Entry 9BUD (electron microscopy, 2.50 A resolution); this record covers chains P and R of the 6 polymer chains in the assembly.

[Chain P]
Protein: Cagrilintide
Amino-acid sequence (39 residues; each row starts with the number of its first residue; numbering starts at 0):
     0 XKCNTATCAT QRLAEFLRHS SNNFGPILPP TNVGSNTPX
Cystine bridges: Cys2-Cys7
Covalently attached groups: icosanedioic acid (A1B90) linked to GGL_0
Modified / non-standard residues: GGL (gamma-L-glutamic acid) at position 0; NH2 (amino group) at position 38
Reported in the primary citation:
  - conformationally variable residues (side-chain flip): Glu14

[Chain R]
Protein: Calcitonin receptor
From: Homo sapiens
Reference sequence: P30988 (CALCR_HUMAN); residues 25-474 here = UniProt positions 25-474
Amino-acid sequence (462 residues; row label = number of the first residue in the row):
    22 GPAAFSNQTY PTIEPKPFLY VVGRKKMMDA QYKCYDRMQQ LPAYQGEGPY CNRTWDGWLC
    82 WDDTPAGVLS YQFCPDYFPD FDPSEKVTKY CDEKGVWFKH PENNRTWSNY TMCNAFTPEK
   142 LKNAYVLYYL AIVGHSLSIF TLVISLGIFV FFRSLGCQRV TLHKNMFLTY ILNSMIIIIH
   202 LVEVVPNGEL VRRDPVSCKI LHFFHQYMMA CNYFWMLCEG IYLHTLIVVA VFTEKQRLRW
   262 YYLLGWGFPL VPTTIHAITR AVYFNDNCWL SVETHLLYII HGPVMAALVV NFFFLLNIVR
   322 VLVTKMRETH EAESHMYLKA VKATMILVPL LGIQFVVFPW RPSNKMLGKI YDYVMHSLIH
   382 FQGFFVATIY CFCNNEVQTT VKRQWAQFKI QWNQRWGRRP SNRSARAAAA AAEAGDIPIY
   442 ICHQELRNEP ANNQGEESAE IIPLNIIEQE SSAPAGLEVL FQ
Not modelled in the structure: 22-38, 62-70, 414-483
Cystine bridges: Cys55-Cys81, Cys72-Cys112, Cys95-Cys134, Cys219-Cys289
Construct notes: expression tag (22-24, 475-483)
Curated features (UniProtKB/Swiss-Prot):
  - glycosylation (N-linked (GlcNAc...) asparagine): Asn28, Asn73, Asn125, Asn130
  - natural variant: Leu447 (L447P: Probable protective factor against osteoporosis)
Reported in the primary citation:
  - conformationally variable residues (loop rearrangement, side-chain flip): Asn135 to Thr138

[How chain P and chain R interact]
Contacting residue pairs (61; chain P residue first):
  GGL_0(P) - Glu294(R)
  GGL_0(P) - Thr295(R)
  Lys1(P) - Val293(R)
  Lys1(P) - Glu294(R)  salt bridge
  Lys1(P) - Tyr299(R)  hydrogen bond (backbone-side chain)
  Cys2(P) - Val293(R)  hydrogen bond (backbone-backbone)
  Cys2(P) - Tyr299(R)
  Cys2(P) - His302(R)
  Asn3(P) - Tyr299(R)
  Thr4(P) - Tyr299(R)
  Ala5(P) - Phe356(R)
  Ala5(P) - Ile380(R)
  Thr6(P) - Met230(R)
  Thr6(P) - Tyr234(R)
  Thr6(P) - His302(R)
  Thr6(P) - Met306(R)
  Thr6(P) - Phe356(R)
  Cys7(P) - His302(R)  hydrogen bond
  Ala8(P) - Met376(R)  hydrophobic
  Thr9(P) - His381(R)
  Gln10(P) - Gln227(R)
  Gln10(P) - Met230(R)
  Gln10(P) - Val293(R)
  Gln10(P) - His302(R)
  Leu12(P) - His377(R)
  Glu14(P) - Leu291(R)
  Phe15(P) - Ala136(R)
  Phe15(P) - Phe137(R)  hydrophobic
  Phe15(P) - Ala145(R)  hydrophobic
  Leu16(P) - Ala145(R)  hydrophobic
  Leu16(P) - Tyr146(R)  hydrophobic
  Leu16(P) - Tyr149(R)  hydrophobic
  Arg17(P) - Val212(R)
  Arg17(P) - Leu291(R)  hydrogen bond (side chain-backbone)
  His18(P) - Pro100(R)
  His18(P) - Phe137(R)
  Ser19(P) - Phe137(R)
  Ser19(P) - Leu142(R)
  Asn22(P) - Arg213(R)  hydrogen bond (backbone-side chain)
  Phe23(P) - Arg213(R)  hydrogen bond (backbone-side chain)
  Gly24(P) - Arg213(R)  hydrogen bond (backbone-side chain)
  Pro25(P) - Arg213(R)
  Pro29(P) - Asp101(R)
  Thr30(P) - Trp79(R)
  Thr30(P) - Phe99(R)
  Thr30(P) - Asp101(R)  hydrogen bond (backbone-side chain)
  Thr30(P) - Phe102(R)
  Asn31(P) - Trp79(R)
  Val32(P) - Phe102(R)  hydrophobic
  Val32(P) - Trp128(R)  hydrogen bond (backbone-side chain)
  Val32(P) - Tyr131(R)  hydrophobic
  Val32(P) - Thr132(R)
  Gly33(P) - Trp128(R)
  Thr36(P) - Trp128(R)
  Pro37(P) - Asp77(R)
  Pro37(P) - Gly78(R)
  Pro37(P) - Trp79(R)
  Pro37(P) - Tyr131(R)
  NH2_38(P) - Asp77(R)  hydrogen bond (backbone-side chain)
  NH2_38(P) - Ser129(R)
  NH2_38(P) - Tyr131(R)
Interface residues without a listed pair, chain P (35 interface residues in all): Arg11, Ala13, Ser20, Pro28, Ser34
Interface residues without a listed pair, chain R (45 interface residues in all): Asn124, Lys141, Leu148, His201, Leu202, Val206, Ser292, His296, Leu298, Leu309, Phe359
Interface features reported in the paper:
  - pairs named by the authors: Phe137(R)-Phe15(P), Phe137(R)-His18(P), Phe137(R)-Ser19(P)

[In short]
35 residues of chain P face 45 of chain R across their interface; the contacts include 10 hydrogen bonds and 1
salt bridge. Polar contacts include Lys1(P)-Glu294(R), Lys1(P)-Tyr299(R) and Cys7(P)-His302(R). The paper
describes contacts between Phe137(R) and Phe15(P), Phe137(R) and His18(P) and Phe137(R) and Ser19(P). The
paper reports conformational variability at Glu14(P) and Asn135(R).
Chain P is Cagrilintide and chain R is Calcitonin receptor (Homo sapiens); the structure, Human calcitonin
Receptor in complex with Gs and cagrilintide in the CT-like conformation, was determined by electron
microscopy, deposited together with 9BLB, 9BLC, 9BLW, 9BP3, 9BQ3, 9BTW and 3 further entries.
